Entry 9C8V (electron microscopy, 3.39 A resolution); this record covers chains A and B of the 4 polymer chains in the assembly.

# Chain A
Name: DNA primase small subunit
Source organism: Homo sapiens
Notes: EC 2.7.7.102
Reference sequence: P49642 (PRI1_HUMAN); residue numbers follow UniProt; this construct covers 1-412
Sequence (412 residues; numbered 1 to 412; the number before each row is that of its first residue):
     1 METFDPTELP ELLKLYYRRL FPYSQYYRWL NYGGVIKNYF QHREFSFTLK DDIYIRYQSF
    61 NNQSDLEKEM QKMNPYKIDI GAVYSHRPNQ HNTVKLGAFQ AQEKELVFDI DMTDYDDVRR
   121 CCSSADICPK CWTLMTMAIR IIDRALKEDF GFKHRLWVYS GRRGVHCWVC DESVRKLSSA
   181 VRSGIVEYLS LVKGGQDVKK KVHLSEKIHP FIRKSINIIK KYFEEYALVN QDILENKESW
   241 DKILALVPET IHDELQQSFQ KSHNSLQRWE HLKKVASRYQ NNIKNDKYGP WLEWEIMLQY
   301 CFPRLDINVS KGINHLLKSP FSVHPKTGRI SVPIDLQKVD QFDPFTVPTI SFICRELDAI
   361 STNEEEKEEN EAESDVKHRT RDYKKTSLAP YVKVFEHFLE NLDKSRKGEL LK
Not modelled in the structure: 284-288, 361-378
Bound ions: Zn2+: Cys121, Cys122, Cys128, Cys131
Curated features (UniProtKB/Swiss-Prot):
  - motif: Cys121 to Cys131 (Zinc knuckle motif)
  - active site: Glu44, Asp109, Asp111
  - binding site (a ribonucleoside 5'-triphosphate): Asp109 to Asp111, Ser160 to His166, His315 to Lys318, His324
  - binding site (Mg(2+)): Asp109, Asp111, Asp306
  - binding site (Mn(2+)): Asp109, Asp111, Asp306
  - binding site (Zn(2+)): Cys121, Cys122, Cys128, Cys131
  - modified residue: Met1 (N-acetylmethionine)
  - natural variant: Cys301 (C301R: In PDIL)
  - mutagenesis: Glu44 (E44A: Strongly decreases primase activity, which can be partially rescued by increasing primase concentration), Tyr54 (Y54A: Decreases primase activity), Arg56 (R56A: Loss of primase activity), Lys77 (K77A: Decreases primase activity), Asp109 (D109A: Loss of primase activity; D109N: Decreases the binding affinity for NTPs), Asp111 (D111A: Loss of primase activity; D111N: Decreases the binding affinity for NTPs), Asp114 (D114A: Slightly decreases primase activity), Asp116 (D116A: Slightly decreases primase activity), Ser160 (S160A: Abolishes NTP binding), Arg163 (R163A: Abolishes NTP binding), His166 (H166A: Abolishes NTP binding. Loss of primase activity), Asp306 (D306A: Loss of primase activity; D306N: Decreases the binding affinity for NTPs), 3 further mutagenesis entries in UniProt

# Chain B
Name: DNA primase large subunit
Source organism: Homo sapiens
Reference sequence: P49643 (PRI2_HUMAN); numbering as in UniProt (aligned over 22-455)
Sequence (434 residues; numbered 22 to 455; the number before each row is that of its first residue):
    22 YPHCLQFYLQ PPSENISLIE FENLAIDRVK LLKSVENLGV SYVKGTEQYQ SKLESELRKL
    82 KFSYRENLED EYEPRRRDHI SHFILRLAYC QSEELRRWFI QQEMDLLRFR FSILPKDKIQ
   142 DFLKDSQLQF EAISDEEKTL REQEIVASSP SLSGLKLGFE SIYKIPFADA LDLFRGRKVY
   202 LEDGFAYVPL KDIVAIILNE FRAKLSKALA LTARSLPAVQ SDERLQPLLN HLSHSYTGQD
   262 YSTQGNVGKI SLDQIDLLST KSFPPCMRQL HKALRENHHL RHGGRMQYGL FLKGIGLTLE
   322 QALQFWKQEF IKGKMDPDKF DKGYSYNIRH SFGKEGKRTD YTPFSCLKII LSNPPSQGDY
   382 HGCPFRHSDP ELLKQKLQSY KISPGGISQI LDLVKGTHYQ VACQKYFEMI HNVDDCGFSL
   442 NHPNQFFCES QRIL
Bound ions: 4Fe-4S cluster Fe: Cys287, Cys367, Cys384, Cys424
Small-molecule neighbours: 4Fe-4S cluster (SF4): Pro285, Pro286, Cys287, Cys367, Ile370, Cys384, Pro385, Phe386, Tyr420, Gln421, Cys424, Pro444
Curated features (UniProtKB/Swiss-Prot):
  - region: Leu253 to Lys270 (Interdomain linker)
  - binding site ([4Fe-4S] cluster): Cys287, Cys367, Cys384, Cys424
  - mutagenesis: Arg97 (R97A: Decreases primase affinity for POLA1 by 10-fold), Phe104 (F104A: Decreases primase affinity for POLA1 by 40-fold), Arg107 (R107A: Decreases primase affinity for POLA1 by 30-fold), Leu108 (L108A: Decreases primase affinity for POLA1 by 40-fold), Ser256 to Lys270 (Decreases RNA primer di-nucleotide formation about 5-fold. Does not affect the ratio between the di-nucleotide and its extension products)

# How chain A and chain B interact
Pairs across the interface (33; chain A residue first):
  Glu148(A) with Glu203(B); Asp204(B), hydrogen bond (backbone-backbone)
  Asp149(A) with Leu202(B); Glu203(B); Asp204(B); Gly205(B), hydrogen bond (backbone-backbone)
  Phe150(A) with Phe188(B), hydrophobic; Phe195(B), hydrophobic; Gly205(B)
  Gly151(A) with Gly205(B)
  Ala180(A) with Leu192(B)
  Gly184(A) with Leu192(B); Phe195(B); Arg196(B)
  Ile185(A) with Phe188(B), hydrophobic; Phe195(B), hydrophobic
  Glu187(A) with Arg196(B), salt bridge
  Tyr188(A) with Phe195(B); Arg196(B); Arg198(B), hydrogen bond (backbone-side chain); Leu202(B)
  Ser190(A) with Arg198(B), hydrogen bond (backbone-side chain)
  Leu191(A) with Arg198(B)
  Lys207(A) with Ala168(B); Ser172(B)
  Ile208(A) with Ala168(B)
  His209(A) with Ser169(B); Arg198(B); Val200(B), hydrogen bond (side chain-backbone)
  Pro210(A) with Glu165(B); Ser169(B); Tyr201(B), hydrophobic
  Ile212(A) with Arg198(B)
Other interface residues (no listed pair), chain A (22 interface residues in all): Lys147, Phe152, Lys153, Val181, Ser183, Phe211
Other interface residues (no listed pair), chain B (19 interface residues in all): Ser170, Pro171, Ala189, Phe206

# Overview
Chain A and chain B form an interface of 22 and 19 residues respectively, with 5 hydrogen bonds and 1 salt
bridge. Polar contacts include Glu187(A)-Arg196(B), Tyr188(A)-Arg198(B) and Ser190(A)-Arg198(B). Ligands of
chain B: 4Fe-4S cluster.
Chain A is DNA primase small subunit and chain B is DNA primase large subunit, both from Homo sapiens; the
structure, Human DNA polymerase alpha/primase - CHAPSO (4 mM), was determined by electron microscopy together
with 8VY3 from the same study.
